PDB entry 7VBA | electron microscopy, 2.89 A resolution | chains B and C of the 16 polymer chains in the assembly

Chain B:
Protein: DNA-directed RNA polymerase I subunit RPA2
Source organism: Homo sapiens
Notes: EC 2.7.7.6
UniProt: Q9H9Y6 (RPA2_HUMAN); residues 1-1135 here = UniProt positions 1-1135
Amino-acid sequence (1135 residues; each row starts with the number of its first residue):
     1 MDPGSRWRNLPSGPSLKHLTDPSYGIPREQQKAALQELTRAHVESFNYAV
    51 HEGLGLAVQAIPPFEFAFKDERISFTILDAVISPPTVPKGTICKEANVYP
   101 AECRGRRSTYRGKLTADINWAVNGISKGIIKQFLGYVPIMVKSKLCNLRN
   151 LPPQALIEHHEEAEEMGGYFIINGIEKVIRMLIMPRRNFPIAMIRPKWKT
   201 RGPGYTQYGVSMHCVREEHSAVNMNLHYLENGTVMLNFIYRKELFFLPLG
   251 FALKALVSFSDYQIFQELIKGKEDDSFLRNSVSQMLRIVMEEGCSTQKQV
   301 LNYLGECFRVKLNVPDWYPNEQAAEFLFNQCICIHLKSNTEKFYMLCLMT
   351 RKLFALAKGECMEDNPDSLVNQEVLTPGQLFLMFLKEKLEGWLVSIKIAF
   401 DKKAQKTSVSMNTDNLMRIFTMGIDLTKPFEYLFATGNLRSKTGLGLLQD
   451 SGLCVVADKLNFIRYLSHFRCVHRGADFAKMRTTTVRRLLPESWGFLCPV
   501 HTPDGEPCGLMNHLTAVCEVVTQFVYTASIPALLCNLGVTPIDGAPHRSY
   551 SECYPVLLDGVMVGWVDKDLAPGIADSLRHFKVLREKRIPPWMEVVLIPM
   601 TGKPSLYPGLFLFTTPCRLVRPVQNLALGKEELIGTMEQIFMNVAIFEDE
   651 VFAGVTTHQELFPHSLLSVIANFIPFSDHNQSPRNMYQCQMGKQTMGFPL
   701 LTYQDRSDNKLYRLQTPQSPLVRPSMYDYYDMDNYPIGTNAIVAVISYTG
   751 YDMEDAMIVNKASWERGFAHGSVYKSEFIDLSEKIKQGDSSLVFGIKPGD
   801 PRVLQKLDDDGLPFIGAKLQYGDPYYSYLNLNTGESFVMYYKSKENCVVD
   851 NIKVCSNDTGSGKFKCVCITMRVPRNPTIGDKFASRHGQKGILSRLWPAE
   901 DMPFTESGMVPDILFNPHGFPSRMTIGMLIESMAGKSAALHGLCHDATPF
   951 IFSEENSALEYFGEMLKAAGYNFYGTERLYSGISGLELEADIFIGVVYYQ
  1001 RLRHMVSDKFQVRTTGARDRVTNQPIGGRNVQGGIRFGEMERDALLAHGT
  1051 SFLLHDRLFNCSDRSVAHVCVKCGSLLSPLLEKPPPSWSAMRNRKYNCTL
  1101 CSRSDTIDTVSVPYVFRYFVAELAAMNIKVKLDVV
Unresolved in the structure: 1-4, 1085-1092
Ion coordination: Zn2+: Cys1070, Cys1073, Cys1098, Cys1101
UniProt features mapped onto this chain:
  - zinc finger: Cys1070 to Cys1101 (C4-type)
  - region: Ile194 to Tyr208 (Loop B), Leu236 to Leu247 (Loop A), Leu439 to Leu453 (Fork loop 1), Arg474 to Leu489 (Fork loop 2)
  - binding site (RNA): Arg180, Asp367, Lys890
  - binding site (Mg(2+)): Asp755
  - binding site (DNA): Arg1020, Arg1036
  - binding site (Zn(2+)): Cys1070, Cys1073, Cys1098, Cys1101
  - site: Tyr687 (Active site gating)
  - modified residue: Ser1051 (Phosphoserine)
What the authors report for this chain:
  - binding site for CMPcPP: Arg684, Arg923
  - disease-associated variants - S682R: decreased stability (proposed by the authors, not directly observed)

Chain C:
Protein: DNA-directed RNA polymerases I and III subunit RPAC1
Source organism: Homo sapiens
UniProt: O15160 (RPAC1_HUMAN); numbering as in UniProt (aligned over 1-346)
Amino-acid sequence (346 residues; numbered 1 to 346; the number before each row is that of its first residue):
     1 MAASQAVEEMRSRVVLGEFGVRNVHTTDFPGNYSGYDDAWDQDRFEKNFR
    51 VDVVHMDENSLEFDMVGIDAAIANAFRRILLAEVPTMAVEKVLVYNNTSI
   101 VQDEILAHRLGLIPIHADPRLFEYRNQGDEEGTEIDTLQFRLQVRCTRNP
   151 HAAKDSSDPNELYVNHKVYTRHMTWIPLGNQADLFPEGTIRPVHDDILIA
   201 QLRPGQEIDLLMHCVKGIGKDHAKFSPVATASYRLLPDITLLEPVEGEAA
   251 EELSRCFSPGVIEVQEVQGKKVARVANPRLDTFSREIFRNEKLKKVVRLA
   301 RVRDHYIFSVESTGVLPPDVLVSEAIKVLMGKCRRFLDELDAVQMD
Unresolved in the structure: 1-6, 344-346
UniProt features mapped onto this chain:
  - modified residue: Ala2 (N-acetylalanine), Ser4 (Phosphoserine)

How chain B and chain C interact:
Residue-residue contacts (63):
  Arg713(B) with Gln102(C)
  Gln715(B) with Gln102(C); Ile105(C)
  Lys761(B) with Lys220(C)
  Ala762(B) with Ala223(C), hydrophobic
  Glu765(B) with His108(C); Leu112(C); Asp221(C); His222(C); Ala223(C), hydrogen bond (side chain-backbone)
  Arg766(B) with His108(C); Leu112(C)
  Gly767(B) with His108(C)
  His770(B) with His108(C)
  Val848(B) with Glu104(C)
  Arg872(B) with Gln102(C); Asp103(C); Glu104(C), salt bridge
  Glu900(B) with Arg77(C), hydrogen bond (backbone-side chain); Arg78(C), hydrogen bond (backbone-side chain); Ala82(C); Lys220(C), salt bridge
  Asp901(B) with Arg78(C), salt bridge
  Phe904(B) with Arg77(C); Ser232(C); Tyr233(C)
  Glu906(B) with Arg234(C), salt bridge; Phe283(C), hydrogen bond (side chain-backbone); Arg301(C), salt bridge
  Gly908(B) with Thr230(C); Ser232(C)
  Lys967(B) with Glu286(C)
  Gly970(B) with Thr282(C); Ser284(C)
  Tyr971(B) with Ser284(C); Glu286(C)
  Asn972(B) with Ser284(C); Arg285(C); Glu286(C)
  Phe973(B) with Glu286(C), hydrogen bond (backbone-side chain); Arg289(C)
  Tyr974(B) with Arg289(C)
  Thr976(B) with Arg285(C), hydrogen bond (backbone-side chain)
  Glu977(B) with Phe283(C)
  Arg978(B) with Leu16(C); Phe283(C); Arg285(C); Arg301(C)
  Tyr980(B) with Arg234(C); Leu235(C), hydrogen bond (side chain-backbone); Arg301(C)
  Gly982(B) with Asn74(C); Arg77(C), hydrogen bond (backbone-side chain); Arg78(C), hydrogen bond (backbone-side chain)
  Ile983(B) with Asn74(C)
  Gly985(B) with Ala70(C); Asn74(C); Tyr233(C), hydrogen bond (backbone-side chain)
  Leu986(B) with Ala70(C), hydrophobic
  Glu987(B) with Arg301(C), salt bridge
  Glu989(B) with Val21(C), hydrogen bond (backbone-backbone); Val24(C)
  Asp991(B) with Arg285(C), salt bridge
Interface residues without a listed pair, chain B (37 interface residues in all): Tyr774, Ala899, Glu964, Ser981, Ser984
Interface residues without a listed pair, chain C (33 interface residues in all): Glu18, Gly20, Leu81

In short:
37 residues of chain B and 33 residues of chain C are in contact, with 11 hydrogen bonds and 7 salt bridges.
Polar pairs include Arg872(B)-Glu104(C), Glu900(B)-Lys220(C) and Asp901(B)-Arg78(C). From the paper: a binding
site for CMPcPP at Arg684(B) and Arg923(B); S682R of chain B reduces stability.
Chain B is DNA-directed RNA polymerase I subunit RPA2 and chain C is DNA-directed RNA polymerases I and III
subunit RPAC1, both from Homo sapiens; the structure, Structure of the pre state human RNA Polymerase I
Elongation Complex, was determined by electron microscopy together with 7VBB and 7VBC from the same study.
